PDB entry 6SBV | X-ray diffraction, 2.60 A resolution | chains A and B of the 4 polymer chains in the assembly

Chain A (and B):
Name: L-lactate dehydrogenase A chain
Source organism: Homo sapiens
Notes: EC 1.1.1.27; chain B of this document is another copy of the same molecule, construct and numbering; everything in this record applies to it too
UniProt: P00338 (LDHA_HUMAN); numbering as in UniProt (aligned over 2-332)
Chain sequence (332 residues; each row starts with the number of its first residue):
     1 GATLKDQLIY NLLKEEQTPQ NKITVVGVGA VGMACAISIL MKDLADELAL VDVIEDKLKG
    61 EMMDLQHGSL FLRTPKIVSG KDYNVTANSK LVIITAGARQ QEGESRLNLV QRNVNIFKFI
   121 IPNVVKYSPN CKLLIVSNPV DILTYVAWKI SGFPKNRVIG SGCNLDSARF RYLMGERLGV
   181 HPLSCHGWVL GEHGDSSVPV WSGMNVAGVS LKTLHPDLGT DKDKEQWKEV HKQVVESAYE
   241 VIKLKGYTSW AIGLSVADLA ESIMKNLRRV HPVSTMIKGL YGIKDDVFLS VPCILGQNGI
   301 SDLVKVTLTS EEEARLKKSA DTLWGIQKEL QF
Unresolved in the structure: 1, 15-16
Differences from the reference sequence: expression tag (1)
Swiss-Prot annotation at these positions:
  - active site: His193 (Proton acceptor)
  - binding site (NAD(+)): Arg99, Asn138
  - binding site (substrate): Arg106, Asn138, Arg169, Thr248
  - modified residue: Ala2 (N-acetylalanine), Lys5 (N6-acetyllysine), Tyr10 (Phosphotyrosine), Lys14 (N6-acetyllysine), Thr18 (Phosphothreonine), Lys57 (N6-acetyllysine), Lys81 (N6-acetyllysine), Lys118 (N6-acetyllysine), Lys126 (N6-acetyllysine), Lys224 (N6-acetyllysine), Lys232 (N6-acetyllysine), Tyr239 (Phosphotyrosine), Lys243 (N6-acetyllysine), Thr309 (Phosphothreonine), Ser310 (Phosphoserine), Lys318 (N6-acetyllysine), Thr322 (Phosphothreonine)
  - cross-link: Lys57 (Glycyl lysine isopeptide (Lys-Gly) (interchain with G-Cter in SUMO2))
Residues lining bound ligands:
  - L5K (N-[3-[(7-nitrodibenzofuran-2-yl)sulfonylamino]phenyl]-1-oxidanyl-cyclopropane-1-carboxamide), molecule 1: Gln66, His67, Ser69, Leu70, Thr74, Pro75, Lys76, Ile77
  - L5K, molecule 2: Arg169, Tyr172, Leu173, Gly175, Glu176, Gly179, Val180, His181, Pro182, Gln233, Ser237
From the paper describing this entry:
  - conformationally variable residues (helix shift): Arg169, Tyr172
  - binding site for L5K: Gln66, His67, Ser69, Leu70, Thr74, Pro75, Lys76, Ile77, Arg169, Tyr172, Leu173, Gly175, Glu176, Gly179, Val180, His181, Pro182, Gln233, Ser237, Arg268

How chain A and chain B interact:
Pairs across the interface - 108 pairs, chain A then chain B:
  Thr3(A) - Glu225(B)
  Leu4(A) - Leu211(B)  hydrophobic
  Leu4(A) - Leu214(B)  hydrophobic
  Leu4(A) - Glu225(B)  hydrogen bond (backbone-side chain)
  Leu4(A) - Trp227(B)  hydrophobic
  Lys5(A) - Arg177(B)
  Lys5(A) - Leu178(B)
  Gln7(A) - Leu214(B)  hydrogen bond (side chain-backbone)
  Leu8(A) - Leu178(B)  hydrophobic
  Leu8(A) - Val206(B)  hydrophobic
  Leu8(A) - Val209(B)  hydrophobic
  Leu8(A) - Leu211(B)  hydrophobic
  Ile9(A) - Leu178(B)
  Ile9(A) - Val180(B)  hydrophobic
  Met33(A) - Trp250(B)
  Ile37(A) - Trp250(B)  hydrophobic
  Ile37(A) - Leu254(B)  hydrophobic
  Ser38(A) - Met41(B)
  Met41(A) - Ser38(B)
  Met41(A) - Lys42(B)
  Met41(A) - Leu254(B)  hydrophobic
  Lys42(A) - Met41(B)
  Lys42(A) - Phe71(B)
  Asp56(A) - Leu244(B)
  Lys57(A) - Leu244(B)  hydrogen bond (backbone-backbone)
  Lys59(A) - Glu240(B)  salt bridge
  Lys59(A) - Leu244(B)
  Gly60(A) - Leu244(B)
  Gly60(A) - Lys245(B)
  Glu61(A) - Lys245(B)  salt bridge
  Glu61(A) - Trp250(B)  hydrogen bond
  Met63(A) - Val241(B)  hydrophobic
  Met63(A) - Leu244(B)  hydrophobic
  Asp64(A) - Val241(B)
  Asp64(A) - Lys245(B)  salt bridge
  Asp64(A) - Thr248(B)  hydrogen bond
  Asp64(A) - Ser249(B)  hydrogen bond (side chain-backbone)
  Asp64(A) - Trp250(B)  hydrogen bond (side chain-backbone)
  Asp64(A) - Ala251(B)  hydrogen bond (side chain-backbone)
  His67(A) - Arg169(B)  hydrogen bond
  His67(A) - Ser237(B)  hydrogen bond
  His67(A) - Val241(B)
  His67(A) - Ala251(B)
  Gly68(A) - Ala251(B)
  Gly68(A) - Leu254(B)
  Leu70(A) - Ala168(B)
  Leu70(A) - Arg169(B)
  Leu70(A) - Tyr172(B)  hydrophobic
  Phe71(A) - Lys42(B)
  Phe71(A) - Asn164(B)
  Phe71(A) - Leu165(B)  hydrophobic
  Phe71(A) - Ala168(B)  hydrophobic
  Phe71(A) - Leu254(B)
  Phe71(A) - Ser255(B)
  Phe71(A) - Asp258(B)
  Leu72(A) - Leu254(B)  hydrophobic
  Asn164(A) - Phe71(B)
  Leu165(A) - Phe71(B)  hydrophobic
  Ala168(A) - Leu70(B)
  Ala168(A) - Phe71(B)  hydrophobic
  Arg169(A) - His67(B)  hydrogen bond
  Arg169(A) - Leu70(B)
  Tyr172(A) - Leu70(B)  hydrophobic
  Arg177(A) - Lys5(B)
  Leu178(A) - Lys5(B)
  Leu178(A) - Leu8(B)  hydrophobic
  Leu178(A) - Ile9(B)
  Val180(A) - Ile9(B)  hydrophobic
  Val206(A) - Leu8(B)  hydrophobic
  Val209(A) - Leu8(B)  hydrophobic
  Leu211(A) - Leu4(B)  hydrophobic
  Leu211(A) - Leu8(B)  hydrophobic
  Leu214(A) - Leu4(B)  hydrophobic
  Leu214(A) - Gln7(B)  hydrogen bond (backbone-side chain)
  Glu225(A) - Thr3(B)
  Glu225(A) - Leu4(B)  hydrogen bond (side chain-backbone)
  Trp227(A) - Leu4(B)  hydrophobic
  Ser237(A) - His67(B)  hydrogen bond
  Glu240(A) - Lys59(B)  salt bridge
  Val241(A) - Met63(B)  hydrophobic
  Val241(A) - Asp64(B)
  Val241(A) - His67(B)
  Leu244(A) - Asp56(B)
  Leu244(A) - Lys57(B)  hydrogen bond (backbone-backbone)
  Leu244(A) - Lys59(B)
  Leu244(A) - Gly60(B)
  Leu244(A) - Met63(B)  hydrophobic
  Lys245(A) - Gly60(B)
  Lys245(A) - Glu61(B)  salt bridge
  Lys245(A) - Asp64(B)  salt bridge
  Thr248(A) - Asp64(B)  hydrogen bond
  Ser249(A) - Asp64(B)  hydrogen bond (backbone-side chain)
  Trp250(A) - Met33(B)
  Trp250(A) - Ile37(B)  hydrophobic
  Trp250(A) - Glu61(B)  hydrogen bond
  Trp250(A) - Asp64(B)  hydrogen bond (backbone-side chain)
  Trp250(A) - Leu65(B)  hydrophobic
  Trp250(A) - Trp250(B)  hydrophobic
  Ala251(A) - Asp64(B)  hydrogen bond (backbone-side chain)
  Ala251(A) - His67(B)
  Ala251(A) - Gly68(B)
  Leu254(A) - Ile37(B)  hydrophobic
  Leu254(A) - Met41(B)  hydrophobic
  Leu254(A) - Gly68(B)
  Leu254(A) - Phe71(B)
  Leu254(A) - Leu72(B)  hydrophobic
  Ser255(A) - Phe71(B)
  Asp258(A) - Phe71(B)
Also at the interface, not in a pair above, chain A (58 interface residues in all): Leu65, Ser69, Thr74, Gly179, His181, Pro182, His215, Leu218, Tyr247
Also at the interface, not in a pair above, chain B (58 interface residues in all): Ser69, Thr74, Gly179, His181, Pro182, His215, Leu218, Tyr247

Summary:
The chain A/chain B interface involves 58 residues from each chain, with 20 hydrogen bonds and 6 salt bridges.
Among the polar pairs are Lys59(A)-Glu240(B), Glu61(A)-Lys245(B) and Asp64(A)-Lys245(B). Ligands of chain A:
compound L5K. From the paper: a binding site for L5K at Gln66(A), His67(A) and Ser69(A) among others;
conformational variability at Arg169(A) and Tyr172(A).
Both chains are L-lactate dehydrogenase A chain (Homo sapiens). Entry 6SBV (X-ray Structure of Human LDH-A
with an Allosteric Inhibitor (Compound 7)) was determined by X-ray diffraction, deposited together with 6SBU.
